PDB entry 6WXH | electron microscopy, 3.09 A resolution | chains B and C of the 4 polymer chains in the assembly

[Chain B (and C)]
Molecule: Outer membrane protein TolC
Source organism: Escherichia coli (strain K12)
Notes: chain C of this document is another copy of the same molecule, construct and numbering; everything in this record applies to it too
Reference sequence: P02930 (TOLC_ECOLI); numbering as in UniProt (aligned over 1-493)
Sequence (493 residues; row label = number of the first residue in the row):
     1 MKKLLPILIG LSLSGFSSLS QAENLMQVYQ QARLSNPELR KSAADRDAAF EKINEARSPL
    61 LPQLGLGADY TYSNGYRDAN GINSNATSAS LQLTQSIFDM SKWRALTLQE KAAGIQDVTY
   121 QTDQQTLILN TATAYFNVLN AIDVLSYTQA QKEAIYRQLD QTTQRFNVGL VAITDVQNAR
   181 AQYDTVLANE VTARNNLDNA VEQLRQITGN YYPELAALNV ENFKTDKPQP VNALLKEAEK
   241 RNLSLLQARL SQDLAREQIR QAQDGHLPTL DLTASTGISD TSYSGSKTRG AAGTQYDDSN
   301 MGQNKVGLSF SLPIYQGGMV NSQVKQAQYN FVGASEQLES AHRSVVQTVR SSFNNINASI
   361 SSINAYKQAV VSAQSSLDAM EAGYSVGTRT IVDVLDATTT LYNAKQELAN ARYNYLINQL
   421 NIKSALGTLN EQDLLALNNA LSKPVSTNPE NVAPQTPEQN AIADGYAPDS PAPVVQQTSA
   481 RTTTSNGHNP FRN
Not modelled in the structure: 1-22, 451-493

[How chain B and chain C interact]
Residue-residue contacts - 104 pairs, chain B then chain C:
  Ser35(B) with Arg343(C), hydrogen bond
  Pro37(B) with Glu336(C); Glu339(C); Ser340(C); Arg343(C)
  Glu38(B) with Ser340(C)
  Arg40(B) with Glu336(C), salt bridge
  Lys41(B) with Gly333(C); Glu336(C); Gln337(C)
  Ala44(B) with Tyr329(C); Val332(C), hydrophobic; Gly333(C)
  Asp47(B) with Tyr329(C)
  Ala48(B) with Gln326(C); Tyr329(C)
  Glu51(B) with Ser322(C), hydrogen bond (backbone-side chain); Lys325(C)
  Lys52(B) with Gln326(C), hydrogen bond
  Glu55(B) with Ser322(C), hydrogen bond (backbone-side chain); Gln323(C), hydrogen bond; Gln326(C), hydrogen bond
  Ser58(B) with Gln316(C); Gly317(C); Met319(C)
  Leu61(B) with Gly317(C)
  Pro62(B) with Tyr315(C); Gly317(C)
  Gln63(B) with Tyr315(C); Gln316(C); Gly317(C)
  Leu64(B) with Pro313(C); Ile314(C), hydrogen bond (backbone-backbone); Tyr315(C), hydrogen bond (backbone-backbone)
  Gly65(B) with Leu312(C); Ile314(C)
  Leu66(B) with Ser311(C); Leu312(C), hydrogen bond (backbone-backbone); Ile314(C)
  Gly67(B) with Phe310(C)
  Ala68(B) with Ser309(C); Phe310(C), hydrogen bond (backbone-backbone)
  Asp69(B) with Leu308(C); Ser309(C), hydrogen bond
  Tyr70(B) with Gly307(C); Leu308(C), hydrogen bond (backbone-backbone)
  Thr71(B) with Val306(C); Gly307(C)
  Tyr72(B) with Lys305(C); Val306(C), hydrogen bond (backbone-backbone)
  Ser73(B) with Gln303(C); Asn304(C), hydrogen bond (side chain-backbone); Lys305(C)
  Asn74(B) with Gln303(C); Asn304(C), hydrogen bond (backbone-backbone)
  Gly75(B) with Gly302(C); Gln303(C)
  Tyr76(B) with Thr276(C); Gly277(C), hydrogen bond (side chain-backbone); Ile278(C); Gly302(C), hydrogen bond (backbone-backbone); Gln303(C); Asn304(C)
  Arg77(B) with Ile278(C); Ser279(C), hydrogen bond (side chain-backbone); Asp280(C), salt bridge; Asn300(C), hydrogen bond (side chain-backbone); Met301(C); Gly302(C), hydrogen bond (backbone-backbone)
  Asp78(B) with Ser299(C), hydrogen bond; Asn300(C), hydrogen bond (side chain-backbone)
  Ala79(B) with Met301(C), hydrophobic; Gly302(C); Gln303(C)
  Leu91(B) with Ile314(C), hydrophobic
  Thr174(B) with Arg389(C), hydrogen bond
  Asp175(B) with Arg389(C), salt bridge
  Gln177(B) with Ser375(C); Ser376(C), hydrogen bond (backbone-side chain)
  Asn178(B) with Ser376(C); Met380(C); Arg389(C)
  Ala181(B) with Ser376(C)
  Asp184(B) with Ser372(C), hydrogen bond
  Ala188(B) with Ala365(C), hydrophobic; Tyr366(C), hydrophobic
  Val191(B) with Ala358(C); Ser361(C)
  Asn195(B) with Asn354(C); Asn355(C), hydrogen bond; Ala358(C)
  Asp198(B) with Asn354(C)
  Asn199(B) with Ser351(C); Asn355(C), hydrogen bond
  Glu202(B) with Gln347(C); Arg350(C)
  Gln203(B) with Gln347(C), hydrogen bond
  Arg205(B) with Arg350(C)
  Gln206(B) with Arg343(C), hydrogen bond (backbone-side chain); Ser344(C), hydrogen bond; Gln347(C), hydrogen bond
  Ile207(B) with Arg343(C), hydrogen bond (backbone-side chain)
  Thr208(B) with Arg343(C)
  Gly209(B) with Arg343(C)
Also at the interface, not in a pair above, chain B (55 interface residues in all): Asn36, Asn54, Pro59, Arg180, Thr185
Also at the interface, not in a pair above, chain C (57 interface residues in all): Val346, Ser362, Gln368, Ala369, Ala379

[In short]
55 residues of chain B face 57 of chain C across their interface; the contacts include 32 hydrogen bonds and 3
salt bridges. Polar pairs include Arg40(B)-Glu336(C), Arg77(B)-Asp280(C) and Asp175(B)-Arg389(C).
Both chains are Outer membrane protein TolC (Escherichia coli (strain K12)). Entry 6WXH (Colicin E1 fragment
in nanodisc-embedded TolC) was determined by electron microscopy together with 6WXI from the same study.
